Entry 4J8W (X-ray diffraction, 2.41 A resolution); this record covers chains D and I of the 10 polymer chains in the assembly.

Chain D:
Name: Histone H2B 1.1
Organism: Xenopus laevis
Reference sequence: P02281 (H2B11_XENLA); residues -2 to 122 here correspond to UniProt positions 2-126 (UniProt number = residue number + 4)
Chain sequence (125 residues; numbered -2 to 122; the number before each row is that of its first residue; numbers below 1 keep their minus sign (Pro-2 is residue -2)):
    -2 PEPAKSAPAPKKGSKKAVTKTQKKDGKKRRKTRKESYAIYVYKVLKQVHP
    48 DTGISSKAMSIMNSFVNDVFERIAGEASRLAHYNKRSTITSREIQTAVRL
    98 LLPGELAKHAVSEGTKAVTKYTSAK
Not modelled in the structure: -2 to 27
Sequence notes: conflict Thr29 (Ser33 in P02281)
Bound ions: Os ion near His79 (its only coordinating residue here)
Residues lining bound ligands: 1MK (chlorido(eta-6-p-cymene)(N-fluorophenyl-2-pyridinecarbothioamide)osmium(II)): His79, Tyr80, Lys82
Curated features (UniProtKB/Swiss-Prot):
  - modified residue: Lys2 (N6-acetyllysine), Lys9 (N6-acetyllysine), Ser11 (Phosphoserine), Lys12 (N6-acetyllysine), Lys17 (N6-acetyllysine)
  - glycosylation: Ser109 (O-linked (GlcNAc) serine)
  - cross-link: Lys117 (Glycyl lysine isopeptide (Lys-Gly) (interchain with G-Cter in ubiquitin))

Chain I:
Molecule: 145-nt DNA strand
Sequence (145 nucleotides; each row starts with the number of its first residue; numbers below 1 keep their minus sign (DA-72 is residue -72)):
   -72 ATCAATATCCACCTGCAGATACTACCAAAAGTGTATTTGGAAACTGCTCC
   -22 ATCAAAAGGCATGTTCAGCTGAATCAGCTGAACATGCCTTTTGATGGAGC
    28 AGTTTCCAAATACACTTTTGGTAGTATCTGCAGGTGGATATTGAT

Chain D / chain I interface:
Pairs across the interface - 14 pairs, chain D then chain I:
  Lys28(D) - DG29(I)  hydrogen bond to the phosphate
  Lys28(D) - DT30(I)  phosphate contact
  Thr29(D) - DG29(I)  phosphate contact
  Arg30(D) - DA-45(I)  phosphate contact
  Arg30(D) - DA-44(I)  salt bridge to the phosphate
  Ile51(D) - DT-53(I)  phosphate contact
  Ser52(D) - DA-54(I)  phosphate contact
  Ser53(D) - DA-54(I)  hydrogen bond to the phosphate
  Arg83(D) - DG-33(I)  phosphate contact
  Arg83(D) - DA-32(I)  salt bridge to the phosphate
  Ser84(D) - DG-34(I)  hydrogen bond to the phosphate
  Ser84(D) - DG-33(I)  hydrogen bond to the phosphate
  Thr85(D) - DG-34(I)  hydrogen bond to the phosphate
  Thr85(D) - DG-33(I)  hydrogen bond to the phosphate
Also at the interface, not in a pair above, chain D (13 interface residues in all): Glu32, Tyr39, Gly50, Lys82

Overview:
Chain D and chain I form an interface of 13 and 9 residues respectively, with 6 hydrogen bonds and 2 salt
bridges. Polar pairs include Lys28(D)-DG29(I), Ser53(D)-DA-54(I) and Ser84(D)-DG-34(I). Bound to chain D:
compound 1MK.
Chain D is Histone H2B 1.1 (Xenopus laevis) and chain I is a 145-nt DNA strand; the structure, X-ray structure
of NCP145 with chlorido(eta-6-p-cymene)(N-fluorophenyl-2-pyridinecarbothioamide)osmium(II), was determined by
X-ray diffraction, deposited together with 4J8V, 4J8X and 4J8U.
